Entry 9KMH (electron microscopy, 3.50 A resolution); this record covers chains cp and ea of the 107 polymer chains in the assembly.

Chain cp (and ea):
Name: Portal protein
Source organism: Escherichia phage FCWL1
Notes: chain ea of this document is another copy of the same molecule, construct and numbering; everything in this record applies to it too
UniProt: A0AAX4MU40 (A0AAX4MU40_9CAUD); numbering as in UniProt (aligned over 1-444)
Sequence (444 residues; row label = number of the first residue in the row):
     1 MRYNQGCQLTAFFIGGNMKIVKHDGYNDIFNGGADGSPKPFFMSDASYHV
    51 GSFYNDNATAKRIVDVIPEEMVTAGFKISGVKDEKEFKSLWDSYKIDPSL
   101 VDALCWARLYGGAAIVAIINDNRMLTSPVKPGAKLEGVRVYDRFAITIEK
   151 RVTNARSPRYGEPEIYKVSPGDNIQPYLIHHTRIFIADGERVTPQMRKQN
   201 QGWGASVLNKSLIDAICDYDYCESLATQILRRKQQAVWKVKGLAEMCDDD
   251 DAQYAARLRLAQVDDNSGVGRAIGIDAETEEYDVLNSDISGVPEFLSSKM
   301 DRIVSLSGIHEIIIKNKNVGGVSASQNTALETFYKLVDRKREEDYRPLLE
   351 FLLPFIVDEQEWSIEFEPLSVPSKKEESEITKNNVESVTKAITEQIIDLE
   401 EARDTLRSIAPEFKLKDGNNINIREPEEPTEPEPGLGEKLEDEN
Not modelled in the structure: 1-48, 420-444 (chain ea: 1-36, 420-444)

How chain cp and chain ea interact:
Pairs across the interface (123; chain cp residue first):
  Pro-158(cp) / Glu-136(ea)
  Tyr-160(cp) / Arg-139(ea)  hydrogen bond
  Arg-191(cp) / Tyr-54(ea)
  Arg-191(cp) / Glu-69(ea)
  Arg-191(cp) / Val-101(ea)
  Val-192(cp) / Asn-55(ea)
  Val-192(cp) / Trp-106(ea)
  Thr-193(cp) / Tyr-54(ea)
  Thr-193(cp) / Trp-106(ea)
  Pro-194(cp) / Asp-142(ea)
  Gln-195(cp) / Ser-47(ea)
  Gln-195(cp) / Tyr-110(ea)  hydrogen bond
  Gln-195(cp) / Asp-142(ea)
  Met-196(cp) / Asn-55(ea)
  Asn-209(cp) / Asp-56(ea)
  Asn-209(cp) / Ala-58(ea)
  Lys-210(cp) / Asp-56(ea)  salt bridge
  Ser-211(cp) / Ala-58(ea)
  Asp-218(cp) / Thr-227(ea)  hydrogen bond
  Tyr-221(cp) / Arg-231(ea)
  Ile-229(cp) / Leu-230(ea)  hydrophobic
  Ile-229(cp) / Lys-233(ea)
  Arg-231(cp) / Asp-265(ea)  salt bridge
  Arg-231(cp) / Ser-267(ea)  hydrogen bond (side chain-backbone)
  Arg-231(cp) / Gly-268(ea)
  Arg-231(cp) / Val-269(ea)  hydrogen bond (backbone-backbone)
  Arg-231(cp) / Arg-271(ea)
  Arg-232(cp) / Gln-234(ea)
  Arg-232(cp) / Asp-264(ea)  salt bridge
  Arg-232(cp) / Ser-267(ea)
  Gln-234(cp) / Gly-268(ea)
  Gln-234(cp) / Val-269(ea)
  Gln-235(cp) / Ser-267(ea)
  Gln-235(cp) / Gly-268(ea)
  Gln-235(cp) / Arg-271(ea)  hydrogen bond (side chain-backbone)
  Gln-235(cp) / Ala-272(ea)
  Gln-235(cp) / Ile-273(ea)
  Ala-236(cp) / Ala-272(ea)
  Ala-236(cp) / Ile-273(ea)  hydrogen bond (backbone-backbone)
  Val-237(cp) / Ile-273(ea)
  Val-237(cp) / Ile-275(ea)  hydrophobic
  Trp-238(cp) / Ile-273(ea)  hydrogen bond (backbone-backbone)
  Trp-238(cp) / Gly-274(ea)
  Trp-238(cp) / Ile-275(ea)  hydrogen bond (backbone-backbone)
  Lys-239(cp) / Ile-275(ea)
  Val-240(cp) / Ile-275(ea)  hydrogen bond (backbone-backbone)
  Val-240(cp) / Asp-276(ea)
  Val-240(cp) / Ala-277(ea)
  Lys-241(cp) / Ala-277(ea)
  Gly-242(cp) / Asp-276(ea)  hydrogen bond (backbone-side chain)
  Leu-243(cp) / Ile-275(ea)
  Leu-243(cp) / Asp-276(ea)  hydrogen bond (backbone-side chain)
  Ala-244(cp) / Asp-276(ea)  hydrogen bond (backbone-side chain)
  Asp-248(cp) / Arg-259(ea)  salt bridge
  Leu-260(cp) / Ala-272(ea)
  Asp-264(cp) / Gly-270(ea)
  Asp-264(cp) / Arg-271(ea)
  Asp-264(cp) / Ala-272(ea)  hydrogen bond (side chain-backbone)
  Leu-285(cp) / Val-284(ea)  hydrophobic
  Asn-286(cp) / Asn-286(ea)
  Ser-287(cp) / Gln-234(ea)
  Ser-287(cp) / Asn-286(ea)
  Asp-288(cp) / Lys-233(ea)
  Asp-288(cp) / Asp-288(ea)
  Ser-290(cp) / Ile-289(ea)
  Glu-294(cp) / Pro-293(ea)
  Phe-295(cp) / Ala-226(ea)
  Phe-295(cp) / Leu-230(ea)  hydrophobic
  Phe-295(cp) / Val-292(ea)  hydrophobic
  Lys-299(cp) / Thr-227(ea)
  Asp-301(cp) / Lys-317(ea)  salt bridge
  Arg-302(cp) / Asp-220(ea)  salt bridge
  Arg-302(cp) / Glu-223(ea)  salt bridge
  Ser-305(cp) / Ile-314(ea)
  Ser-305(cp) / Lys-315(ea)
  Leu-306(cp) / Ala-58(ea)  hydrophobic
  Gly-308(cp) / Arg-62(ea)
  Gly-308(cp) / Asn-316(ea)  hydrogen bond (backbone-side chain)
  Ile-309(cp) / Asn-316(ea)
  His-310(cp) / Asn-316(ea)
  Glu-311(cp) / Lys-317(ea)
  Gly-321(cp) / Gly-320(ea)
  Val-322(cp) / Gly-320(ea)
  Val-322(cp) / Val-322(ea)
  Val-322(cp) / Ser-323(ea)
  Ala-324(cp) / Ser-323(ea)  hydrogen bond (backbone-side chain)
  Ser-325(cp) / Asn-318(ea)  hydrogen bond
  Ser-325(cp) / Val-322(ea)
  Ser-325(cp) / Ser-323(ea)
  Ser-325(cp) / Gln-326(ea)  hydrogen bond
  Thr-328(cp) / Asn-318(ea)
  Thr-328(cp) / Gln-326(ea)  hydrogen bond
  Glu-331(cp) / Leu-330(ea)
  Glu-331(cp) / Val-371(ea)
  Arg-339(cp) / Glu-69(ea)  salt bridge
  Arg-339(cp) / Glu-70(ea)
  Glu-350(cp) / Lys-95(ea)
  Ser-370(cp) / Lys-374(ea)
  Val-371(cp) / Lys-374(ea)
  Pro-372(cp) / Lys-374(ea)
  Glu-377(cp) / Lys-374(ea)  salt bridge
  Glu-379(cp) / Lys-375(ea)  salt bridge
  Ile-380(cp) / Lys-374(ea)
  Ile-380(cp) / Lys-375(ea)
  Ile-380(cp) / Ser-378(ea)
  Asn-383(cp) / Glu-379(ea)  hydrogen bond
  Asn-383(cp) / Lys-382(ea)  hydrogen bond
  Asn-384(cp) / Glu-412(ea)
  Asn-384(cp) / Phe-413(ea)
  Glu-386(cp) / Lys-382(ea)
  Ser-387(cp) / Val-385(ea)
  Ser-387(cp) / Phe-413(ea)
  Val-388(cp) / Phe-413(ea)  hydrophobic
  Ala-391(cp) / Thr-389(ea)
  Glu-394(cp) / Thr-389(ea)
  Ile-396(cp) / Leu-399(ea)  hydrophobic
  Glu-400(cp) / Lys-416(ea)  salt bridge
  Glu-401(cp) / Lys-414(ea)
  Glu-401(cp) / Leu-415(ea)
  Glu-401(cp) / Lys-416(ea)
  Asp-404(cp) / Lys-414(ea)  salt bridge
  Thr-405(cp) / Lys-414(ea)
  Ile-409(cp) / Glu-412(ea)
Interface residues without a listed pair, chain cp (86 interface residues in all): Cys-222, Leu-225, Leu-230, Val-304, Ala-329, Thr-332, Lys-335, Leu-336, Glu-343, Ser-373, Lys-390, Gln-395, Ser-408
Interface residues without a listed pair, chain ea (81 interface residues in all): Met-43, Gly-51, Asn-57, Lys-61, Thr-73, Asp-102, Cys-105, Glu-278, Thr-279, Ile-313, Tyr-334, Thr-381, Glu-386, Arg-403

Overview:
86 residues of chain cp and 81 residues of chain ea are in contact; the contacts include 21 hydrogen bonds and
12 salt bridges. Among the polar pairs are Lys-210(cp)/Asp-56(ea), Arg-231(cp)/Asp-265(ea) and
Arg-232(cp)/Asp-264(ea).
Both chains are Portal protein (Escherichia phage FCWL1). Entry 9KMH (The Composite Cryo-EM Structure of the
Portal Vertex of Bacteriophage FCWL1) was determined by electron microscopy together with 9JLF and 9KMG from
the same study.
